PDB entry 6RDL | electron microscopy, 3.70 A resolution | chains G and H of the 31 polymer chains in the assembly

== Chain G (and H) ==
Name: Mitochondrial ATP synthase subunit c
Source organism: Polytomella sp. Pringsheim 198.80
Notes: chain H of this document is another copy of the same molecule, construct and numbering; everything in this record applies to it too
UniProtKB: D7P7X5 (D7P7X5_9CHLO); residues 1-127 here = UniProt positions 1-127
Sequence (127 residues; each row starts with the number of its first residue):
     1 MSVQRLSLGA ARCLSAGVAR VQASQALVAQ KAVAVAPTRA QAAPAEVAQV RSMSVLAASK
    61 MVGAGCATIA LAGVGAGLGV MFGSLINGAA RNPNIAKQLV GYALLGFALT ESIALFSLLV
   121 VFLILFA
Unresolved in the structure: 1-53

== How chain G and chain H interact ==
Residue-residue contacts - 75 pairs, chain G then chain H:
  S54(G) - V55(H)
  S54(G) - L56(H)  hydrogen bond (side chain-backbone)
  A57(G) - L56(H)  hydrophobic
  A58(G) - V55(H)
  A58(G) - S59(H)  hydrogen bond (backbone-side chain)
  M61(G) - S59(H)
  M61(G) - K60(H)
  M61(G) - G63(H)
  M61(G) - I124(H)
  V62(G) - S59(H)  hydrogen bond (backbone-side chain)
  V62(G) - V62(H)  hydrophobic
  G65(G) - G63(H)
  G65(G) - C66(H)
  G65(G) - A67(H)  hydrogen bond (backbone-backbone)
  G65(G) - I124(H)
  C66(G) - C66(H)  hydrophobic
  T68(G) - A67(H)
  T68(G) - A70(H)
  T68(G) - V120(H)
  I69(G) - C66(H)
  I69(G) - I69(H)  hydrophobic
  I69(G) - A70(H)  hydrophobic
  L71(G) - V74(H)
  L71(G) - I113(H)
  L71(G) - F116(H)  hydrophobic
  L71(G) - S117(H)
  A72(G) - A70(H)
  A72(G) - G73(H)
  A72(G) - V74(H)
  G75(G) - G73(H)
  G75(G) - V74(H)
  G75(G) - T110(H)
  A76(G) - G73(H)  hydrogen bond (backbone-backbone)
  L78(G) - L109(H)
  L78(G) - T110(H)
  L78(G) - I113(H)  hydrophobic
  G79(G) - G77(H)
  G79(G) - M81(H)
  V80(G) - V80(H)  hydrophobic
  F82(G) - M81(H)
  F82(G) - G106(H)
  F82(G) - T110(H)
  G83(G) - M81(H)
  G83(G) - S84(H)  hydrogen bond (backbone-side chain)
  I86(G) - M81(H)
  I86(G) - S84(H)
  I86(G) - L85(H)  hydrophobic
  I86(G) - L99(H)
  I86(G) - A103(H)  hydrophobic
  N87(G) - S84(H)  hydrogen bond
  N87(G) - N87(H)  hydrogen bond
  N87(G) - G88(H)
  A89(G) - L99(H)  hydrophobic
  A89(G) - Y102(H)  hydrophobic
  A90(G) - G88(H)
  A90(G) - N92(H)  hydrogen bond (backbone-side chain)
  A90(G) - L99(H)  hydrophobic
  P93(G) - N92(H)
  P93(G) - I95(H)  hydrophobic
  A96(G) - Y102(H)  hydrogen bond (backbone-side chain)
  K97(G) - Q98(H)
  K97(G) - Y102(H)  hydrogen bond
  V100(G) - Y102(H)  hydrophobic
  L104(G) - L109(H)  hydrophobic
  F107(G) - L109(H)
  E111(G) - L109(H)
  E111(G) - S112(H)  hydrogen bond
  E111(G) - I113(H)
  E111(G) - F116(H)
  A114(G) - I113(H)  hydrophobic
  L118(G) - F116(H)  hydrophobic
  L118(G) - V120(H)  hydrophobic
  F122(G) - L123(H)  hydrophobic
  L125(G) - L123(H)  hydrophobic
  F126(G) - L123(H)  hydrophobic
Other interface residues (no listed pair), chain G (38 interface residues in all): S59, A64, V74, S84
Other interface residues (no listed pair), chain H (39 interface residues in all): S54, L78, R91, L105

== Overview ==
Chain G and chain H form an interface of 38 and 39 residues respectively, with 12 hydrogen bonds. Among the
polar pairs are S54(G)-L56(H), A58(G)-S59(H) and V62(G)-S59(H).
Both chains are Mitochondrial ATP synthase subunit c (Polytomella sp. Pringsheim 198.80). Entry 6RDL (Cryo-EM
structure of Polytomella F-ATP synthase, Rotary substate 1B, monomer-masked refinement) was determined by
electron microscopy, deposited together with 6RD4, 6RD5, 6RD6, 6RD7, 6RD8, 6RD9 and 46 further entries.
